Entry 5FG9 (X-ray diffraction, 2.60 A resolution); this record covers chains A and B of the 28 polymer chains in the assembly.

[Chain A]
Molecule: Proteasome subunit alpha type-2
Organism: Saccharomyces cerevisiae S288c
Notes: EC 3.4.25.1
Reference sequence: P23639 (PSA2_YEAST); residues 1-250 here = UniProt positions 1-250
Chain sequence (250 residues; numbered 1 to 250; the number before each row is that of its first residue):
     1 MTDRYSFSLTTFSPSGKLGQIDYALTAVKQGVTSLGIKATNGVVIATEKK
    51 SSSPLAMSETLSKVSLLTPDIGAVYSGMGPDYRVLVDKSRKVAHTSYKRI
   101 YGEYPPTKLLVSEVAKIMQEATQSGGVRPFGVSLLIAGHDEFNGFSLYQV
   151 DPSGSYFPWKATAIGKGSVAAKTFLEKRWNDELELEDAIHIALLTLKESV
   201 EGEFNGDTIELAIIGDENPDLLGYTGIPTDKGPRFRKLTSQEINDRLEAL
Curated features (UniProtKB/Swiss-Prot):
  - cross-link: K108 (Glycyl lysine isopeptide (Lys-Gly) (interchain with G-Cter in ubiquitin))

[Chain B]
Molecule: Proteasome subunit alpha type-3
Organism: Saccharomyces cerevisiae S288c
Notes: EC 3.4.25.1
Reference sequence: P23638 (PSA3_YEAST); residues 0-257 here correspond to UniProt positions 1-258 (UniProt number = residue number + 1)
Chain sequence (258 residues; row label = number of the first residue in the row; numbering starts at 0):
     0 MGSRRYDSRTTIFSPEGRLYQVEYALESISHAGTAIGIMASDGIVLAAER
    50 KVTSTLLEQDTSTEKLYKLNDKIAVAVAGLTADAEILINTARIHAQNYLK
   100 TYNEDIPVEILVRRLSDIKQGYTQHGGLRPFGVSFIYAGYDDRYGYQLYT
   150 SNPSGNYTGWKAISVGANTSAAQTLLQMDYKDDMKVDDAIELALKTLSKT
   200 TDSSALTYDRLEFATIRKGANDGEVYQKIFKPQEIKDILVKTGITKKDED
   250 EEADEDMK
Disordered / not traced: 0, 245-257
Curated features (UniProtKB/Swiss-Prot):
  - cross-link (Glycyl lysine isopeptide (Lys-Gly)): K99 (interchain with G-Cter in ubiquitin), K198 (interchain with G-Cter in ubiquitin), K230 (interchain with G-Cter in ubiquitin)

[Interface between chain A and chain B]
Pairs across the interface (62; chain A residue first):
  R4(A) with S2(B), hydrogen bond (backbone-side chain)
  Y5(A) with S2(B); Y5(B)
  S6(A) with G125(B); L127(B)
  F7(A) with S2(B); Y5(B); D6(B); G126(B)
  S8(A) with G126(B), hydrogen bond (backbone-backbone); L127(B); R128(B), hydrogen bond (side chain-backbone)
  T10(A) with R128(B)
  T11(A) with S7(B); T9(B); Q20(B)
  F12(A) with Q20(B); Y23(B); A24(B), hydrophobic; R128(B); P129(B); G131(B)
  S13(A) with Y23(B)
  P14(A) with Y23(B), hydrophobic; E26(B)
  S15(A) with E26(B)
  G16(A) with Y23(B); S27(B), hydrogen bond (backbone-side chain)
  L18(A) with R128(B)
  K38(A) with E57(B), salt bridge
  S112(A) with E84(B)
  K116(A) with I85(B)
  Q119(A) with A81(B); D82(B), hydrogen bond; I85(B); R128(B)
  T122(A) with R128(B), hydrogen bond (backbone-side chain)
  Q123(A) with Y121(B); L127(B); R128(B), hydrogen bond (side chain-backbone); P129(B); F130(B)
  G125(A) with L127(B)
  S153(A) with A81(B)
  G154(A) with A81(B)
  S155(A) with A81(B)
  Y156(A) with E84(B), hydrogen bond
  P158(A) with L56(B); E57(B), hydrogen bond (backbone-backbone); T60(B); S61(B)
  W159(A) with S53(B); L55(B); L56(B)
  K160(A) with T54(B), hydrogen bond (side chain-backbone); L55(B), hydrogen bond (backbone-backbone); L56(B); E57(B)
  A161(A) with L55(B)
  L175(A) with L55(B), hydrophobic
  E176(A) with T54(B); L55(B)
Interface residues without a listed pair, chain A (34 interface residues in all): S124, F157, K172, W179
Interface residues without a listed pair, chain B (32 interface residues in all): H30, L79, T80

[Overview]
34 residues of chain A and 32 residues of chain B are in contact, with 11 hydrogen bonds and 1 salt bridge.
Polar contacts include K38(A)-E57(B), R4(A)-S2(B) and S8(A)-R128(B).
Here chain A is Proteasome subunit alpha type-2 and chain B is Proteasome subunit alpha type-3, both from
Saccharomyces cerevisiae S288c. Entry 5FG9 (Yeast 20S proteasome beta2-T(-2)V mutant) was determined by X-ray
diffraction (same publication as 5CZ4, 5CZ5, 5CZ6, 5CZ7, 5CZ8, 5CZ9 and 16 further entries).
